Entry 5W5C (X-ray diffraction, 1.85 A resolution); this record covers chains A and D of the 6 polymer chains in the assembly.

[Chain A]
Molecule: Vesicle-associated membrane protein 2
Organism: Rattus norvegicus
UniProt: P63045 (VAMP2_RAT); numbering as in UniProt (aligned over 28-66)
Chain sequence (40 residues; row label = number of the first residue in the row):
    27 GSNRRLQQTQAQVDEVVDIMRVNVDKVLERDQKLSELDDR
Disordered / not traced: 27-28
Construct notes: expression tag (27)
Curated features (UniProtKB/Swiss-Prot):
  - site ((Microbial infection) Cleavage): Gln58, Lys59, Lys59, Leu60, Arg66

[Chain D]
Molecule: Synaptosomal-associated protein 25
Organism: Rattus norvegicus
UniProt: P60881 (SNP25_RAT), isoform P60881-2; numbering as in UniProt (aligned over 141-204)
Chain sequence (65 residues; each row starts with the number of its first residue):
   140 MARENEMDENLEQVSGIIGNLRHMALDMGNEIDTQNRQIDRIMEKADSNK
   190 TRIDEANQRATKMLG
Disordered / not traced: 140, 196-204
Construct notes: initiating methionine (140)
Curated features (UniProtKB/Swiss-Prot):
  - site ((Microbial infection) Cleavage): Arg180, Ile181, Gln197, Arg198
  - modified residue (Phosphoserine): Ser154, Ser187

[Interface between chain A and chain D]
Contacting residue pairs - 31 pairs, chain A then chain D:
  Arg31(A) - Leu150(D)
  Arg31(A) - Glu151(D)  salt bridge
  Arg31(A) - Ser154(D)  hydrogen bond
  Thr35(A) - Ser154(D)
  Gln38(A) - Ser154(D)  hydrogen bond
  Gln38(A) - Ile157(D)
  Gln38(A) - Gly158(D)
  Val39(A) - Ile157(D)  hydrophobic
  Glu41(A) - Arg161(D)  salt bridge
  Val42(A) - Ile157(D)  hydrophobic
  Val42(A) - Leu160(D)
  Val42(A) - Arg161(D)
  Ile45(A) - Ala164(D)  hydrophobic
  Ile45(A) - Leu165(D)  hydrophobic
  Met46(A) - Ala164(D)  hydrophobic
  Asn49(A) - Ala164(D)  hydrogen bond (side chain-backbone)
  Asn49(A) - Met167(D)
  Asn49(A) - Gly168(D)
  Lys52(A) - Ile171(D)
  Lys52(A) - Asp172(D)  salt bridge
  Lys52(A) - Asn175(D)  hydrogen bond (backbone-side chain)
  Glu55(A) - Asn175(D)
  Arg56(A) - Gln174(D)  hydrogen bond
  Arg56(A) - Asn175(D)
  Lys59(A) - Ile178(D)
  Lys59(A) - Asp179(D)  salt bridge
  Lys59(A) - Met182(D)
  Leu60(A) - Ile178(D)  hydrophobic
  Leu63(A) - Ile178(D)  hydrophobic
  Leu63(A) - Met182(D)  hydrophobic
  Arg66(A) - Ala185(D)
Also at the interface, not in a pair above, chain A (18 interface residues in all): Leu32, Val53
Also at the interface, not in a pair above, chain D (22 interface residues in all): Asp147, Val153, Ile181

[Summary]
18 residues of chain A face 22 of chain D across their interface, with 5 hydrogen bonds and 4 salt bridges.
Polar contacts include Arg31(A)-Glu151(D), Glu41(A)-Arg161(D) and Lys52(A)-Asp172(D).
Chain A is Vesicle-associated membrane protein 2 and chain D is Synaptosomal-associated protein 25, both from
Rattus norvegicus; the structure, Crystal structure of the primed SNARE-Complexin-Synaptotagmin-1 C2AB
complex, was determined by X-ray diffraction (same publication as 5W5D).
